Entry 7XXF (electron microscopy, 2.24 A resolution); this record covers chains L and H of the 47 polymer chains in the assembly.

# Chain L
Protein: Reaction center protein L chain
From: Rhodopila globiformis
UniProtKB: A0A2S6NEG7 (A0A2S6NEG7_RHOGL); residues 1-275 here = UniProt positions 1-275
Sequence (275 residues; each row starts with the number of its first residue):
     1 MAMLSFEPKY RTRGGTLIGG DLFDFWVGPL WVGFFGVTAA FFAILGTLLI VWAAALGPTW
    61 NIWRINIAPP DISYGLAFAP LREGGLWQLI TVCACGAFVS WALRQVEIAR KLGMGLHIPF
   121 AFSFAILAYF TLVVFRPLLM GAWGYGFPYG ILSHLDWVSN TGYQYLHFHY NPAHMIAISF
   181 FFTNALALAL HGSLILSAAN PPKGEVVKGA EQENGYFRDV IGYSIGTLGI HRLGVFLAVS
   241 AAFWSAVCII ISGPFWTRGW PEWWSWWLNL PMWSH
Disordered / not traced: 1
Ion coordination: Fe ion: His-191, His-231 (shared with 3 residues of chain M)
Small-molecule neighbours:
  - bacteriochlorophyll a (BCL), molecule 1: Thr-47, Ile-50, Phe-98, Tyr-129, Leu-132, Phe-147, Ile-151, Leu-152, His-154, Leu-155, Val-158
  - bacteriochlorophyll a (BCL), molecule 2: Phe-98, Phe-122, Ala-125, Ile-126, Ala-128, Tyr-129, Leu-132, Trp-157, Val-158, Ser-159, Thr-161, Gly-162, Tyr-163, Phe-168, His-169, His-174, Ala-177, Ile-178, Phe-181, Phe-182, Ser-245, Ala-246, Cys-248, Ile-249
  - bacteriochlorophyll a (BCL), molecule 3: Val-158, Tyr-163, His-169, Phe-182
  - bacteriochlorophyll a (BCL), molecule 4: His-169, His-174, Met-175, Ile-178, Ser-179, Phe-182, Thr-183, Leu-186
  - bacteriopheophytin a (BPH), molecule 1: Phe-42, Ala-43, Gly-46, Thr-47, Ile-50, Ile-90, Cys-93, Ala-94, Ala-97, Phe-98, Trp-101, Gln-105, Ile-118, Ala-121, Phe-122, Phe-124, Ala-125, Tyr-129, Phe-147, Tyr-149, Gly-150, Ile-151, His-154, Phe-181, Ala-238, Ala-242
  - bacteriopheophytin a (BPH), molecule 2: Phe-182, Ala-185, Leu-186, Ala-189, Leu-190, Phe-217
  - ubiquinone-10 (U10), molecule 1: Leu-22, Phe-23, Val-37, Thr-38, Phe-41, Phe-42, Leu-45, Phe-78, Trp-87, Gln-88, Leu-89, Thr-91, Val-92, Cys-93, Trp-143
  - ubiquinone-10 (U10), molecule 2: Phe-124, Phe-180, Phe-236, Val-239, Ser-240, Phe-243, Trp-244
  - ubiquinone-10 (U10), molecule 3: Pro-172, Ala-173, Met-175, Ile-176, Ser-179, Phe-243, Trp-244, Val-247, Ile-251, Trp-263, Trp-264, Trp-266
  - ubiquinone-10 (U10), molecule 4: Ser-179, Phe-180, Thr-183, Leu-186, Ala-187, Leu-190, His-191, Leu-194, Ile-195, Glu-213, Asn-214, Phe-217, Tyr-223, Ser-224, Ile-225, Gly-226, Thr-227, Ile-230, Leu-233, Phe-236, Leu-237

# Chain H
Protein: Photosynthetic reaction center H subunit
From: Rhodopila globiformis
UniProtKB: A0A2S6MZS1 (A0A2S6MZS1_RHOGL); numbering as in UniProt (aligned over 1-258)
Sequence (258 residues; numbered 1 to 258; the number before each row is that of its first residue):
     1 MEIGAITQQI DAAQLVLYTF WLFFAGLIIY LRMEDKREGY PLVTEIPGKF LEGFPPMPAP
    61 KTFILTHNQG TVTVPRAVPR AEIEYKAEPC AAWPGAPHEP VGPNKMLSGA GPSGYALRFD
   121 TPEPTFDTGV PRMAPMRVAT DHVFDEDGPN PIGYDLVGFD GIVAGKITDA WVDREESLVR
   181 YLEAKLTNDK SILVPMPLSR VKDSTGQVLL ASLKGEQVLE APTLANPDQV TLREEDRIAA
   241 YFASGHLYAT QARQESIL

# How chain L and chain H interact
Contacting residue pairs (74):
  Ala-2(L) with Leu-42(H), hydrophobic; Val-43(H); Leu-51(H), hydrophobic
  Met-3(L) with Leu-42(H); Val-43(H), hydrogen bond (backbone-backbone)
  Leu-4(L) with Gly-39(H); Tyr-40(H), hydrophobic; Leu-42(H), hydrophobic; Val-43(H)
  Ser-5(L) with Gly-39(H), hydrogen bond (backbone-backbone); Pro-41(H); Glu-82(H)
  Phe-6(L) with Gly-39(H); Glu-82(H)
  Pro-8(L) with His-98(H), hydrogen bond (backbone-side chain)
  Lys-9(L) with Glu-82(H), salt bridge; Ile-83(H); Tyr-85(H); His-98(H), hydrogen bond (backbone-side chain); Ala-110(H); Gly-111(H), hydrogen bond (backbone-backbone); Tyr-115(H)
  Tyr-10(L) with Gly-111(H)
  Arg-11(L) with Gly-95(H); Pro-97(H); His-98(H), hydrogen bond (backbone-backbone)
  Thr-12(L) with Pro-97(H); His-98(H), hydrogen bond (side chain-backbone); Pro-100(H); Gly-111(H); Pro-112(H); Leu-247(H); Tyr-248(H), hydrogen bond
  Arg-13(L) with Pro-97(H); His-98(H), hydrogen bond (backbone-backbone); Glu-99(H), salt bridge; Gln-251(H); Gln-254(H), hydrogen bond (backbone-side chain); Glu-255(H), salt bridge
  Gly-14(L) with Gln-254(H)
  Gly-15(L) with Leu-247(H); Gln-254(H), hydrogen bond (backbone-backbone)
  Thr-16(L) with Glu-255(H); Ser-256(H)
  Leu-17(L) with Ser-256(H); Ile-257(H), hydrogen bond (backbone-backbone); Leu-258(H), hydrogen bond (backbone-backbone)
  Ile-18(L) with Leu-258(H)
  Gly-20(L) with Ser-256(H)
  Asp-24(L) with Pro-97(H)
  Phe-25(L) with Trp-93(H), hydrophobic; Gly-95(H)
  Trp-26(L) with Gly-95(H), hydrogen bond (backbone-backbone); Pro-97(H), hydrophobic
  Arg-110(L) with Leu-247(H); Arg-253(H)
  Lys-111(L) with Pro-112(H); Leu-247(H)
  Leu-112(L) with Pro-112(H)
  Ala-199(L) with Phe-63(H)
  Asn-200(L) with Lys-61(H), hydrogen bond
  Gly-204(L) with Ile-64(H)
  Val-206(L) with Ile-64(H); Leu-65(H); Thr-66(H)
  Val-207(L) with Phe-63(H), hydrophobic; Ile-64(H), hydrogen bond (backbone-backbone); Leu-65(H), hydrophobic; Thr-66(H)
  Ala-210(L) with Arg-132(H)
  Glu-211(L) with Phe-126(H); Asp-127(H)
  Gln-212(L) with Phe-126(H)
  Thr-227(L) with Glu-176(H), hydrogen bond
Interface residues without a listed pair, chain L (36 interface residues in all): Gly-19, Gly-113, Glu-205, Lys-208
Interface residues without a listed pair, chain H (46 interface residues in all): Glu-38, Thr-44, Glu-45, Pro-79, Cys-90, Gly-109, Gly-114, Glu-175, Ala-243

# In short
36 residues of chain L and 46 residues of chain H are in contact; the contacts include 17 hydrogen bonds and 3
salt bridges. Polar pairs include Lys-9(L)/Glu-82(H), Arg-13(L)/Glu-99(H) and Arg-13(L)/Glu-255(H).
Here chain L is Reaction center protein L chain and chain H is Photosynthetic reaction center H subunit, both
from Rhodopila globiformis. Entry 7XXF (Structure of photosynthetic LH1-RC super-complex of Rhodopila
globiformis) was determined by electron microscopy.
